5ZS0 - chains A and C of the 3 polymer chains in the assembly; structure by X-ray diffraction, 3.29 A resolution.

== Chain A ==
Molecule: 7B11 light chain
Organism: Mus musculus
Sequence (211 residues; each row starts with the number of its first residue):
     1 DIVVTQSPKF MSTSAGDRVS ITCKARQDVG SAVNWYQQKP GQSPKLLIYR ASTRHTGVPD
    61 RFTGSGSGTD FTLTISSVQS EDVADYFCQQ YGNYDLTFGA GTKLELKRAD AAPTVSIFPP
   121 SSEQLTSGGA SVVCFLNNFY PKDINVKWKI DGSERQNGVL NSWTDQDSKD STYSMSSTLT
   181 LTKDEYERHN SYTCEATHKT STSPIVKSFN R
Disulfide bonds: Cys-23/Cys-88, Cys-134/Cys-194

== Chain C ==
Molecule: Envelope glycoprotein B
Organism: Suid alphaherpesvirus 1
UniProt: chimeric construct of A0A0U3FH21, A0A1Q0AKY5: residues 62-541 from A0A0U3FH21 (A0A0U3FH21_9ALPH) positions 62-148 (offset varies); residues 546-700 from A0A1Q0AKY5 positions 546-700 (same numbers)
Sequence (254 residues; each row starts with the number of its first residue; note: 393 numbers in that range are skipped by the numbering (no residue carries them; nothing is unmodelled there)):
    62 TRAASASPAP GTGATPDGFS AEESLEEIDG AVSPGPSDAP DGEYGDLDAR TAVRAAATER
   122 DRFYVCPPPS GSTVVRLEPE QAC
   538 PEYSGGSGND MLSRIAAAWC ELQNKDRTLW GEMSRLNPSA VATAALGQRV SARMLGDVMA
   598 ISRCVEVRGG VYVQNSMRVP GERGTCYSRP LVTFEHNGTG VIEGQLGDDN ELLISRDLIE
   658 PCTGNHRRYF KLGGGYVYYE DYSYVRMVEV PETISTRVTL NLTHHHHHHH H
Unresolved in the structure: 62-110, 538-546, 700-708
Differences from the reference sequence: linker (542-545); expression tag (701-708)
Disulfide bonds: Cys-127/Cys-601, Cys-144/Cys-557, Cys-623/Cys-659

== Chain A / chain C interface ==
Contacting residue pairs (13; chain A residue first):
  Asp-28(A) / Asn-662(C)
  Val-29(A) / Asn-662(C)  hydrogen bond (backbone-side chain)
  Gly-30(A) / Asn-662(C)
  Ser-31(A) / Asn-662(C)
  Ala-32(A) / Gly-661(C)
  Ala-32(A) / Asn-662(C)
  Arg-50(A) / Asp-678(C)  salt bridge
  Tyr-91(A) / Thr-660(C)
  Tyr-91(A) / Gly-661(C)  hydrogen bond (backbone-backbone)
  Gly-92(A) / Thr-660(C)  hydrogen bond (backbone-side chain)
  Gly-92(A) / Gly-661(C)
  Tyr-94(A) / Pro-658(C)  hydrophobic
  Tyr-94(A) / Cys-659(C)
Interface residues without a listed pair, chain A (10 interface residues in all): Asn-93

== In short ==
The interface between chain A and chain C involves 10 residues on one side and 6 on the other, with 3 hydrogen
bonds and 1 salt bridge. Polar pairs include Arg-50(A)/Asp-678(C), Val-29(A)/Asn-662(C) and
Gly-92(A)/Thr-660(C).
Chain A is 7B11 light chain (Mus musculus) and chain C is Envelope glycoprotein B (Suid alphaherpesvirus 1);
the structure, Structure of glycoprotein B Domain IV of pseudorabies virus with 7B11 antibody, was determined
by X-ray diffraction.
